PDB entry 3GOU | X-ray diffraction, 3.00 A resolution | chains B and D of the 4 polymer chains in the assembly

[Chain B (and D)]
Molecule: Hemoglobin subunit beta
Source organism: Canis familiaris
Notes: chain D of this document is another copy of the same molecule, construct and numbering; everything in this record applies to it too
UniProtKB: P60524 (HBB_CANFA); numbering as in UniProt (aligned over 1-146)
Chain sequence (146 residues; each row starts with the number of its first residue):
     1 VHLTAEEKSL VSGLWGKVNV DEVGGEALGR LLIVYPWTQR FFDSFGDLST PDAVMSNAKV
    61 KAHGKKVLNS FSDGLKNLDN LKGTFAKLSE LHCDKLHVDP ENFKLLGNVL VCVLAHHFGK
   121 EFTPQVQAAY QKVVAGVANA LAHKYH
Bound ions: heme Fe near His92 (its only coordinating residue here)
Residues lining bound ligands: heme (HEM): Leu31, Thr38, Phe41, Phe42, Phe45, His63, Lys66, Val67, Ser70, Phe71, Phe85, Leu88, Leu91, His92, Leu96, Val98, Asn102, Phe103, Leu106, Gly107, Val137, Leu141
UniProt features mapped onto this chain:
  - binding site (heme b): His63, His92
  - modified residue: Val1 (N-acetylvaline), Ser44 (Phosphoserine), Lys59 (N6-acetyllysine), Lys82 (N6-acetyllysine), Cys93 (S-nitrosocysteine), Lys144 (N6-acetyllysine)

[Interface between chain B and chain D]
Residue-residue contacts (5):
  Val1(B) with His146(D)
  His2(B) with His146(D)
  Asn139(B) with His146(D)
  His146(B) with Val1(D), hydrogen bond (backbone-backbone); Asn139(D)
Also at the interface, not in a pair above, chain D (4 interface residues in all): Tyr145

[Summary]
The chain B/chain D interface involves 4 residues from each chain, with 1 hydrogen bond. The hydrogen-bonded
pair His146(B)-Val1(D) is a backbone contact. Ligands of chain B: heme. From UniProt: heme b-binding residues
His63(B) and His92(B) on chain B.
Both chains are Hemoglobin subunit beta (Canis familiaris). Entry 3GOU (Crystal structure of dog (Canis
familiaris) hemoglobin) was determined by X-ray diffraction.
